PDB entry 4QVY | X-ray diffraction, 2.51 A resolution | chains V and W of the 28 polymer chains in the assembly

Chain V:
Protein: Proteasome subunit beta type-2
Organism: Saccharomyces cerevisiae
Notes: EC 3.4.25.1
Reference sequence: P25043 (PSB2_YEAST); residues 1-232 here correspond to UniProt positions 30-261 (UniProt number = residue number + 29)
Amino-acid sequence (232 residues; each row starts with the number of its first residue):
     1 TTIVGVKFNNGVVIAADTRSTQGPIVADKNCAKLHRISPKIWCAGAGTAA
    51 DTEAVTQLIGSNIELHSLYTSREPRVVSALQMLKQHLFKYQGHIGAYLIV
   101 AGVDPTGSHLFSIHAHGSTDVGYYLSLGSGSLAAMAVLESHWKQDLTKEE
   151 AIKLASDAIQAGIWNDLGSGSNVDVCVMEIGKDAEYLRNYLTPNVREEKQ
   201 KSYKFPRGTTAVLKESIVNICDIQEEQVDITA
Unresolved in the structure: 227-232
Covalently attached groups: bortezomib (BO2) linked to T1
Ion coordination: Mg2+: I163, D166, S169 (shared with 1 residue of chain L)
Residues lining bound ligands: bortezomib (BO2; N-[(1R)-1-(dihydroxyboryl)-3-methylbutyl]-N-(pyrazin-2-ylcarbonyl)-L-phenylalaninamide): R19, S20, T21, Q22, A27, C31, K33, G45, A46, G47, T48, A49, T52, S129, G168
Swiss-Prot annotation at these positions:
  - active site: T1 (Nucleophile)

Chain W:
Protein: Proteasome subunit beta type-3
Organism: Saccharomyces cerevisiae
Notes: EC 3.4.25.1
Reference sequence: P25451 (PSB3_YEAST); residues 0-204 here correspond to UniProt positions 1-205 (UniProt number = residue number + 1)
Amino-acid sequence (205 residues; row label = number of the first residue in the row; numbering starts at 0):
     0 MSDPSSINGGIVVAMTGKDCVAIACDLRLGSQSLGVSNKFEKIFHYGHVF
    50 LGITGLATDVTTLNEMFRYKTNLYKLKEERAIEPETFTQLVSSSLYERRF
   100 GPYFVGPVVAGINSKSGKPFIAGFDLIGCIDEAKDFIVSGTASDQLFGMC
   150 ESLYEPNLEPEDLFETISQALLNAADRDALSGWGAVVYIIKKDEVVKRYL
   200 KMRQD
Unresolved in the structure: 0
Ion coordination: Mg2+: D204 (shared with 3 residues of chain K)
Swiss-Prot annotation at these positions:
  - modified residue: S30 (Phosphoserine)
  - cross-link: K69 (Glycyl lysine isopeptide (Lys-Gly) (interchain with G-Cter in ubiquitin))

How chain V and chain W interact:
Pairs across the interface - 61 pairs, chain V then chain W:
  I25(V) - D143(W)
  I25(V) - F146(W)  hydrophobic
  V26(V) - F146(W)
  A27(V) - D130(W)
  D28(V) - D130(W)
  K29(V) - E150(W)  salt bridge
  A49(V) - C128(W)  hydrophobic
  A50(V) - Y95(W)
  A50(V) - I126(W)  hydrophobic
  A50(V) - C128(W)
  D51(V) - Y95(W)  hydrogen bond
  D51(V) - R98(W)  salt bridge
  A54(V) - Y95(W)
  Y90(V) - F99(W)  hydrophobic
  H93(V) - R98(W)
  H93(V) - F99(W)
  R196(V) - E150(W)  salt bridge
  K199(V) - E150(W)
  K199(V) - S151(W)
  K199(V) - Y153(W)  hydrogen bond (side chain-backbone)
  S202(V) - E154(W)  hydrogen bond
  Y203(V) - S151(W)
  Y203(V) - L152(W)  hydrophobic
  K204(V) - E154(W)
  K204(V) - D161(W)  salt bridge
  F205(V) - L152(W)  hydrophobic
  F205(V) - E164(W)
  F205(V) - Q168(W)
  R207(V) - E158(W)
  R207(V) - E160(W)  salt bridge
  R207(V) - D161(W)  salt bridge
  G208(V) - E164(W)  hydrogen bond (backbone-side chain)
  T209(V) - E164(W)  hydrogen bond (backbone-side chain)
  T210(V) - E164(W)  hydrogen bond
  T210(V) - S167(W)
  T210(V) - Q168(W)  hydrogen bond
  T210(V) - L199(W)
  A211(V) - L199(W)
  A211(V) - K200(W)  hydrogen bond (backbone-backbone)
  V212(V) - F163(W)  hydrophobic
  V212(V) - Y198(W)
  L213(V) - Y198(W)  hydrogen bond (backbone-backbone)
  L213(V) - L199(W)
  L213(V) - K200(W)
  K214(V) - K196(W)
  K214(V) - R197(W)
  K214(V) - Y198(W)  hydrogen bond (backbone-backbone)
  E215(V) - K196(W)
  E215(V) - R197(W)  salt bridge
  S216(V) - V194(W)
  S216(V) - V195(W)
  S216(V) - K196(W)  hydrogen bond (backbone-backbone)
  I217(V) - V194(W)
  V218(V) - H44(W)
  V218(V) - Y187(W)  hydrophobic
  V218(V) - V194(W)  hydrogen bond (backbone-backbone)
  V218(V) - K196(W)
  N219(V) - H44(W)
  I220(V) - G46(W)
  I220(V) - V194(W)  hydrophobic
  D222(V) - K74(W)  salt bridge
Interface residues without a listed pair, chain V (35 interface residues in all): T48, I94, P206
Interface residues without a listed pair, chain W (36 interface residues in all): H47, F49, L157, T165, L171

Overview:
35 residues of chain V and 36 residues of chain W are in contact, with 12 hydrogen bonds and 8 salt bridges.
Among the polar pairs are K29(V)-E150(W), D51(V)-R98(W) and R196(V)-E150(W). Covalently linked bortezomib: at
T1(V). From UniProt: active-site residue T1(V) on chain V.
Here chain V is Proteasome subunit beta type-2 and chain W is Proteasome subunit beta type-3, both from
Saccharomyces cerevisiae. Entry 4QVY (yCP beta5-A49T-mutant in complex with bortezomib) was determined by
X-ray diffraction (same publication as 4QUX, 4QUY, 4QV0, 4QV1, 4QV3, 4QV4 and 42 further entries).
